Entry 4G0U (X-ray diffraction, 2.70 A resolution); this record covers chains B and D of the 6 polymer chains in the assembly.

Chain B:
Molecule: DNA topoisomerase 2-beta
Source organism: Homo sapiens
Notes: EC 5.99.1.3; fragment: htop2beta cleavage core
UniProt: Q02880 (TOP2B_HUMAN); residues 445-1201 here correspond to UniProt positions 450-1206 (UniProt number = residue number + 5)
Sequence (803 residues; row label = number of the first residue in the row):
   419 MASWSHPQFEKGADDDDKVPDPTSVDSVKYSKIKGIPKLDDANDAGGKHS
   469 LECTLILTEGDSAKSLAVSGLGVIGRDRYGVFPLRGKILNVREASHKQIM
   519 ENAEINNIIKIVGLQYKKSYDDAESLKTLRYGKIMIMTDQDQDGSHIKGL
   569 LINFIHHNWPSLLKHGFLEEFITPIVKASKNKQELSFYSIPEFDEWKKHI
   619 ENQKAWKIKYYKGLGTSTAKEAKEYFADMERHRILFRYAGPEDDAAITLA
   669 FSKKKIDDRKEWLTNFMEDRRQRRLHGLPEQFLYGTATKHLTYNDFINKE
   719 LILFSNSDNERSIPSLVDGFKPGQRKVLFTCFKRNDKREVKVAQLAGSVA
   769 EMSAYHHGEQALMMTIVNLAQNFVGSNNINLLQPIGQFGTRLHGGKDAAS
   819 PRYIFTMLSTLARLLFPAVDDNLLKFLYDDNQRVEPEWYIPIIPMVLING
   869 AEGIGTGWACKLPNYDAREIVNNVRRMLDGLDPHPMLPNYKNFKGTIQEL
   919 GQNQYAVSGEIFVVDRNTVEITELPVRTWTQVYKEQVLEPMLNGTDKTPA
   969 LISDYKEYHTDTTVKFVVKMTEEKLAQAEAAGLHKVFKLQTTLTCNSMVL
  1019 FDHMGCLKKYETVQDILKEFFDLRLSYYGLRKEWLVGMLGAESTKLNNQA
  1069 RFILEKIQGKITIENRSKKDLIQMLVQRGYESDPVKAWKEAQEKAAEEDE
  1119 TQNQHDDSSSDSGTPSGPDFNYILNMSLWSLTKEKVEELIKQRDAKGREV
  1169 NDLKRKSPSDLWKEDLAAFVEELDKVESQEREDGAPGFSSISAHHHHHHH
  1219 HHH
Unresolved in the structure: 419-452, 591-635, 694-705, 1111-1134, 1202-1221
Sequence notes: expression tag (419-444, 1202-1221)
Swiss-Prot annotation at these positions:
  - region: Lys1006 to Ser1015 (Interaction with DNA)
  - motif: Glu1029 to Phe1039 (Nuclear export signal)
  - active site: Tyr821 (O-(5'-phospho-DNA)-tyrosine intermediate)
  - binding site (Mg(2+)): Glu477, Asp557, Asp559
  - site: Lys505 (Interaction with DNA), Asn508 (Interaction with DNA), Arg677 (Interaction with DNA), Lys678 (Interaction with DNA), Lys739 (Interaction with DNA), Tyr773 (Interaction with DNA), Arg820 (Transition state stabilizer), Ile872 (Important for DNA bending), Trp947 (Interaction with DNA)
  - cross-link (Glycyl lysine isopeptide (Lys-Gly)): Lys595 (interchain with G-Cter in SUMO2), Lys600 (interchain with G-Cter in SUMO2), Lys630 (interchain with G-Cter in SUMO2), Lys638 (interchain with G-Cter in SUMO2), Lys641 (interchain with G-Cter in SUMO2), Lys671 (interchain with G-Cter in SUMO2), Lys707 (interchain with G-Cter in SUMO2), Lys1087 (interchain with G-Cter in SUMO2)
Metal / ion sites: Mg2+: Asp557, Asp559
Small-molecule neighbours: Amsacrine (ASW; N-[4-(acridin-9-ylamino)-3-methoxyphenyl]methanesulfonamide): Ile454, Pro455, Arg503, Gly504, Lys505, Ile506, Ala521, Glu522, Gln778
From the paper describing this entry:
  - binding site for Amsacrine: Ile454, Pro455, Arg503, Ala521, Glu522
  - catalytic residues: Tyr821
  - binding site for the 12-nt DNA strand (chain D): Tyr821
  - conformationally variable residues (loop rearrangement, side-chain flip): Pro455, Arg503
  - binding site for the 12-nt DNA strand: Tyr821
  - specificity-determining residues: Gln778, Ala816 (by similarity / conservation)

Chain D:
Molecule: 12-nt DNA strand
Sequence (12 nucleotides; row label = number of the first residue in the row):
     9 TGCAGCTCGGCT

Chain B / chain D interface:
Residue-residue contacts (39):
  Lys505(B) - DG13(D)  hydrogen bond to the base
  Lys505(B) - DC14(D)  base contact
  Ile506(B) - DC14(D)  phosphate contact
  Ile506(B) - DT15(D)  sugar contact
  Leu507(B) - DC14(D)  phosphate contact
  Leu507(B) - DT15(D)  phosphate contact
  Asn508(B) - DT15(D)  hydrogen bond to the phosphate
  Asn508(B) - DC16(D)  hydrogen bond to the phosphate
  Asn520(B) - DC14(D)  hydrogen bond to the phosphate
  His564(B) - DT15(D)  hydrogen bond to the phosphate
  His564(B) - DC16(D)  salt bridge to the phosphate
  Phe669(B) - DC16(D)  phosphate contact
  Ile674(B) - DG17(D)  sugar contact
  Ile674(B) - DG18(D)  phosphate contact
  Arg677(B) - DG17(D)  salt bridge to the phosphate
  Lys678(B) - DG17(D)  phosphate contact
  Lys678(B) - DG18(D)  salt bridge to the phosphate
  Ser818(B) - DG10(D)  phosphate contact
  Arg820(B) - DT9(D)  salt bridge to the phosphate
  Arg820(B) - DG10(D)  hydrogen bond to the base
  Tyr821(B) - DT9(D)  covalent bond
  Tyr821(B) - DG10(D)  phosphate contact
  Ile872(B) - DC16(D)  base contact
  Ile872(B) - DG17(D)  base contact
  Gly873(B) - DC16(D)  sugar contact
  Gly873(B) - DG17(D)  sugar contact
  Thr874(B) - DC16(D)  phosphate contact
  Thr874(B) - DG17(D)  phosphate contact
  Gly875(B) - DC16(D)  phosphate contact
  Gly875(B) - DG17(D)  hydrogen bond to the phosphate
  Trp876(B) - DG17(D)  sugar contact
  Ala877(B) - DG17(D)  sugar contact
  Lys879(B) - DT20(D)  salt bridge to the phosphate
  Thr1010(B) - DT20(D)  hydrogen bond to the phosphate
  Thr1012(B) - DC19(D)  sugar contact
  Thr1012(B) - DT20(D)  hydrogen bond to the phosphate
  Asn1014(B) - DC19(D)  hydrogen bond to the phosphate
  Ser1015(B) - DG18(D)  sugar contact
  Ser1015(B) - DC19(D)  phosphate contact
Interface residues without a listed pair, chain B (32 interface residues in all): Gly504, Gln516, Glu519, Leu568, Ala668, Asp726, Leu1011, Cys1013

Summary:
32 residues of chain B and 10 residues of chain D are in contact; the contacts include 1 covalent bond, 10
hydrogen bonds and 5 salt bridges. Polar contacts include Lys505(B)-DG13(D), Arg820(B)-DG10(D) and
Asn508(B)-DT15(D). From the paper: the catalytic residue Tyr821(B); a binding site for Amsacrine at Ile454(B),
Pro455(B) and Arg503(B) among others.
Chain B is DNA topoisomerase 2-beta (Homo sapiens) and chain D is a 12-nt DNA strand; the structure, Human
topoisomerase IIbeta in complex with DNA and amsacrine, was determined by X-ray diffraction, deposited
together with 4J3N, 4G0V and 4G0W.
